Entry 4LWB (X-ray diffraction, 2.15 A resolution); this record covers chain A.

# Chain A
Molecule: Nitric oxide synthase oxygenase
Source organism: Bacillus subtilis subsp. subtilis
Notes: EC 1.14.13.165
UniProtKB: O34453 (NOSO_BACSU); numbering as in UniProt (aligned over 1-363)
Sequence (363 residues; numbered 1 to 363; the number before each row is that of its first residue):
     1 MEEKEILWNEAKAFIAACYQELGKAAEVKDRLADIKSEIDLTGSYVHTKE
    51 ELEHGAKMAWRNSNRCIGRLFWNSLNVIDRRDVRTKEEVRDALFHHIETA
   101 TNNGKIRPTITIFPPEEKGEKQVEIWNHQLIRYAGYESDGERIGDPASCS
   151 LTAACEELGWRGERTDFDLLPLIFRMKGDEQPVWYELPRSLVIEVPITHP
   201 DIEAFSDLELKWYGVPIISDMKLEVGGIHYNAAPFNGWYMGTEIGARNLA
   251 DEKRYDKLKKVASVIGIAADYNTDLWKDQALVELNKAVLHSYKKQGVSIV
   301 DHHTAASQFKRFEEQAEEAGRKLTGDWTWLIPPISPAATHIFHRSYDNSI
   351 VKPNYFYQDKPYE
Not modelled in the structure: 1
Sequence notes: engineered mutation Ala-25 (Glu in O34453), Ala-26 (Glu in O34453), Ala-316 (Glu in O34453)
Bound ions: heme Fe near Cys-66 (its only coordinating residue here)
Ligand contacts:
  - tetrahydrobiopterin (H4B): Arg-247, Thr-328, Trp-329
  - heme (HEM): Trp-60, Ser-63, Arg-65, Cys-66, Ile-67, Gly-68, Leu-75, Pro-108, Met-221, Phe-235, Asn-236, Gly-237, Trp-238, Tyr-239, Met-240, Glu-243, Val-300, Trp-329, Tyr-355, Tyr-357
  - QJ8 (6-({[(3R,5S)-5-{[(6-amino-4-methylpyridin-2-yl)methoxy]methyl}pyrrolidin-3-yl]oxy}methyl)-4-methylpyridin-2-amine): His-128, Gln-129, Pro-216, Ile-218, Asp-220, Phe-235, Asn-236, Gly-237, Trp-238, Tyr-239, Met-240, Glu-243, Trp-329, Tyr-357, Lys-360
Reported in the primary citation:
  - binding site for QJ8: Asp-220, Glu-243, Tyr-357
  - binding site for chloride ion: Asn-248

# In short
Bound to chain A: heme, compound QJ8 and tetrahydrobiopterin. From the paper: a binding site for QJ8 at
Asp-220, Glu-243 and Tyr-357; a binding site for chloride ion at Asn-248.
Chain A is Nitric oxide synthase oxygenase (Bacillus subtilis subsp. subtilis); the structure, Structure of
Bacillus subtilis nitric oxide synthase in complex with
6-((((3R,5S)-5-(((6-amino-4-methylpyridin-2-yl)methoxy)methyl)pyrrolidin-3-yl)oxy)methyl)-4-methylpyridin-2-amine,
was determined by X-ray diffraction together with 4LUW, 4LUX and 4LWA from the same study.
